1P4H - chain A; structure by X-ray diffraction, 2.06 A resolution.

# Chain A
Name: Glycogen phosphorylase, muscle form
Source organism: Oryctolagus cuniculus
Notes: EC 2.4.1.1
UniProt: P00489 (PHS2_RABIT); residue numbers follow UniProt; this construct covers 1-842
Sequence (842 residues; each row starts with the number of its first residue):
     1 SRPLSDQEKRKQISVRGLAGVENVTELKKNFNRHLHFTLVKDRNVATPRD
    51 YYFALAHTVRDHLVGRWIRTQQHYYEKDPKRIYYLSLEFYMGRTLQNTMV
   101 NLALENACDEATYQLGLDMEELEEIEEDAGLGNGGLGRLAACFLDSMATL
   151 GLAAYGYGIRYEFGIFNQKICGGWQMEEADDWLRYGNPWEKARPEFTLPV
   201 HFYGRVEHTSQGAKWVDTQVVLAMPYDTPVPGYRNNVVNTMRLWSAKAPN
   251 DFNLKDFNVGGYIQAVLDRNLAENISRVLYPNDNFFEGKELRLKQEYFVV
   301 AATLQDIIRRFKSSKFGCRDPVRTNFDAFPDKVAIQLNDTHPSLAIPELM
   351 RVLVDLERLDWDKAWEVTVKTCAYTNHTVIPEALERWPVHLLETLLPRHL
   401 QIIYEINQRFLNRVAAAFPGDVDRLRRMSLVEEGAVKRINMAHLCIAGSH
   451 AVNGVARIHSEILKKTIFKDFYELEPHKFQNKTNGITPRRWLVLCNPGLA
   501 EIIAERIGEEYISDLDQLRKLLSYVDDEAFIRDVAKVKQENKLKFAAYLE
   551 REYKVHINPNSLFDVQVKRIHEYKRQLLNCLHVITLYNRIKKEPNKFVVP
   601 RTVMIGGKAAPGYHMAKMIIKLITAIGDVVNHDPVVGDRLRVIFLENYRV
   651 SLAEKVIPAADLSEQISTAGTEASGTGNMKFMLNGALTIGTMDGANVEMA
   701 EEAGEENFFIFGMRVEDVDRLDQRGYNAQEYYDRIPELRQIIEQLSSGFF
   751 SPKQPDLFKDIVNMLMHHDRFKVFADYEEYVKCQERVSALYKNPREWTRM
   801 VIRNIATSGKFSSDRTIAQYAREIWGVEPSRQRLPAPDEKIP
Unresolved in the structure: 1-11, 255-260, 315-323, 837-842
Covalently attached groups: pyridoxal phosphate (PLP) linked to Lys-680
Residues lining bound ligands:
  - CR6 (1-deoxy-1-acetylamino-beta-D-gluco-2-heptulopyranosonamide): Gly-134, Gly-135, Leu-136, Leu-139, Asp-283, Asn-284, Asp-339, His-377, Thr-378, Val-455, Asn-484, Tyr-573, Glu-672, Ala-673, Ser-674, Gly-675, Thr-676
  - pyridoxal phosphate (PLP): Tyr-90, Gly-134, Gly-135, Arg-138, Trp-491, Val-567, Lys-568, Lys-574, Tyr-648, Arg-649, Val-650, Ala-653, Gln-665, Glu-672, Gly-675, Thr-676, Gly-677
Curated features (UniProtKB/Swiss-Prot):
  - modified residue: Ser-747 (Phosphoserine)

# Overview
Ligands of chain A: compound CR6. Covalently linked pyridoxal phosphate: at Lys-680.
Chain A is Glycogen phosphorylase, muscle form (Oryctolagus cuniculus); the structure, Crystal structure of
glycogen phosphorylase b in complex with C-(1-acetamido-alpha-D-glucopyranosyl) formamide, was determined by
X-ray diffraction together with 1P4G and 1P4J from the same study.
